PDB entry 3K0P | X-ray diffraction, 1.65 A resolution | chain A

Chain A:
Molecule: Cyclophilin A
From: Homo sapiens
Notes: EC 5.2.1.8
UniProt: P62937 (PPIA_HUMAN); numbering as in UniProt (aligned over 1-165)
Amino-acid sequence (165 residues; row label = number of the first residue in the row):
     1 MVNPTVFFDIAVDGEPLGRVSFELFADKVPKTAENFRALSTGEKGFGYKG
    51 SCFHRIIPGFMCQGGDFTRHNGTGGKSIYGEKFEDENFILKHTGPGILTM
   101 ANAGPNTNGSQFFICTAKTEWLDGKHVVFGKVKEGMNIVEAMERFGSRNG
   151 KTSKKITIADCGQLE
Not modelled in the structure: 1, 164-165
Sequence notes: engineered mutation Thr99 (Ser in P62937)
Curated features (UniProtKB/Swiss-Prot):
  - modified residue: Met1 (N-acetylmethionine), Val2 (N-acetylvaline), Lys28 (N6-acetyllysine), Lys44 (N6-acetyllysine), Lys76 (N6-acetyllysine), Ser77 (Phosphoserine), Lys82 (N6-acetyllysine), Thr93 (Phosphothreonine), Lys125 (N6-acetyllysine), Lys131 (N6-acetyllysine), Lys133 (N6-acetyllysine)
  - glycosylation: Asn108 (N-linked (GlcNAc...) asparagine)
  - cross-link (Glycyl lysine isopeptide (Lys-Gly)): Lys28 (interchain with G-Cter in SUMO2), Lys82 (interchain with G-Cter in SUMO2)
  - mutagenesis: Arg55 (R55A: Loss of peptidyl-prolyl cis-trans isomerase activity. No loss of its interaction with BSG/CD147 or its ability to induce leukocyte chemotaxis. No effect on its interaction with MAP3K5/ASK1 ...), Phe60 (F60A: Loss of ability to stimulate MAPK/ERK phosphorylation), Arg69 (R69A: No effect on peptidyl-prolyl cis-trans isomerase activity. Reduced interaction with BSG/CD147 and ability to induce leukocyte chemotaxis), His70 (H70A: No effect on peptidyl-prolyl cis-trans isomerase activity. Reduced interaction with BSG/CD147 and ability to induce leukocyte chemotaxis), Thr107 (T107A: No effect on peptidyl-prolyl cis-trans isomerase activity. Reduced interaction with BSG/CD147 and ability to induce leukocyte chemotaxis), Phe113 (F113A: Reduced ability to stimulate MAPK/ERK phosphorylation), Trp121 (W121A: 200-fold decrease of sensitivity to CsA. Reduced ability to stimulate MAPK/ERK phosphorylation; W121E: Loss of peptidyl-prolyl cis-trans isomerase activity ...), Lys125 (K125Q: Acetylation-mimetic mutant; no effect on its interaction with TARDBP; K125R: Loss of acetylation and interaction with TARDBP), His126 (H126A: Loss of peptidyl-prolyl cis-trans isomerase activity and interaction with HCV NS5A. Loss of ability to stimulate MAPK/ERK phosphorylation)
What the authors report for this chain:
  - conformationally variable residues (side-chain flip): Met61, Phe113
  - catalytic residues: Arg55 (citing earlier work)
  - mutagenesis - S99T (300-fold): decreased catalytic activity on AAPF

In short:
UniProt lists 9 mutagenesis sites. From the paper: the catalytic residue Arg55; S99T reduces catalytic
activity on AAPF.
Chain A is Cyclophilin A (Homo sapiens); the structure, Cryogenic structure of CypA mutant Ser99Thr, was
determined by X-ray diffraction (same publication as 3K0M, 3K0N, 3K0O, 3K0Q and 3K0R).
